Entry 7KLL (X-ray diffraction, 2.22 A resolution); this record covers chains A and B of the 3 polymer chains in the assembly.

[Chain A (and B)]
Protein: Arginase-1
Organism: Homo sapiens
Notes: EC 3.5.3.1; chain B of this document is another copy of the same molecule, construct and numbering; everything in this record applies to it too
UniProtKB: P05089 (ARGI1_HUMAN); residues 1-322 here = UniProt positions 1-322
Amino-acid sequence (322 residues; row label = number of the first residue in the row):
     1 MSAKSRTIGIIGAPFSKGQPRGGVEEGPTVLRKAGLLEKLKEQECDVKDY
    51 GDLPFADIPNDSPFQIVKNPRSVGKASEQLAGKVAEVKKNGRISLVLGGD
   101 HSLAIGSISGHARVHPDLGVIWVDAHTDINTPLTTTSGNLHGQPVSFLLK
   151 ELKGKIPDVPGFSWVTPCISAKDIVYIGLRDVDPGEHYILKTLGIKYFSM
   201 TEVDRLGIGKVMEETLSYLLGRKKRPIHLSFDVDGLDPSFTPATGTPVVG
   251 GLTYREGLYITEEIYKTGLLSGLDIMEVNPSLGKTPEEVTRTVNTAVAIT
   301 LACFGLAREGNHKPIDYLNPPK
Not modelled in the structure: 1-2, 320-322
Ion coordination: Mn2+ site 1: His101, Asp124, Asp128, Asp232 (together with XFG); Mn2+ site 2: Asp124, His126, Asp232, Asp234 (together with XFG)
Residues lining bound ligands: XFG (3-[(2S,3R,4R)-4-azanyl-2-carboxy-pyrrolidin-3-yl]propyl-$l3-oxidanyl-bis(oxidanyl)boron): His101, Asp124, His126, Asp128, Asn130, Thr135, Ser137, Asn139, His141, Gly142, Asp181, Asp183, Glu186, Asp232, Asp234, Thr246, Glu277
Swiss-Prot annotation at these positions:
  - binding site (Mn(2+)): His101, Asp124, His126, Asp128, Asp232, Asp234
  - binding site (substrate): His126 to Asn130, Ser137 to Asn139, Asp183, Thr246, Glu277
  - modified residue: Lys17 (N6-succinyllysine), Ser62 (Phosphoserine), Ser72 (Phosphoserine), Lys75 (N6-succinyllysine), Ser163 (Phosphoserine), Ser217 (Phosphoserine)
  - natural variant: Ile11 (I11T: In ARGIN), Gly27 (G27D: In ARGIN), Gly74 (G74V: In ARGIN), Ala125 (A125V: In ARGIN), Thr134 (T134I: In ARGIN), Gly138 (G138V: In ARGIN), Arg180 (R180T: In ARGIN), Gly235 (G235R: In ARGIN), Arg308 (R308Q: In ARGIN)
What the authors report for this chain:
  - binding site for XFG: Asp181

[How chain A and chain B interact]
Pairs across the interface - 46 pairs, chain A then chain B:
  Thr131(A) with Leu318(B)
  Thr134(A) with Tyr317(B); Leu318(B)
  Leu152(A) with Leu318(B), hydrophobic
  Lys155(A) with Leu318(B)
  Leu179(A) with Arg308(B)
  Arg180(A) with Arg308(B)
  Asp181(A) with Arg308(B)
  Val182(A) with Glu309(B); Gly310(B)
  Pro184(A) with Asn311(B); His312(B); Tyr317(B), hydrophobic
  Gly185(A) with Tyr317(B)
  His187(A) with Glu309(B), salt bridge; Gly310(B), hydrogen bond (side chain-backbone); Asn311(B); His312(B), hydrogen bond
  Tyr188(A) with His312(B); Ile315(B); Asp316(B), hydrogen bond; Tyr317(B), hydrophobic
  Ile189(A) with Leu318(B), hydrophobic
  Lys191(A) with Glu309(B), salt bridge
  Tyr197(A) with Glu309(B), hydrogen bond
  Ser199(A) with Glu309(B)
  Met200(A) with Arg255(B); Arg308(B)
  Thr201(A) with Tyr259(B); Glu262(B), hydrogen bond; Arg308(B)
  Val203(A) with Arg255(B)
  Asp204(A) with Ile208(B); Arg255(B), salt bridge; Tyr259(B); Arg308(B), salt bridge
  Arg205(A) with Gly209(B); Tyr259(B), hydrogen bond; Glu263(B), salt bridge; Lys266(B)
  Val249(A) with Tyr254(B)
  Gly250(A) with Arg255(B)
  Gly251(A) with Arg255(B), hydrogen bond (backbone-side chain)
  Leu252(A) with Arg255(B)
  Thr253(A) with Arg255(B)
  Glu256(A) with Arg255(B), salt bridge
Other interface residues (no listed pair), chain A (29 interface residues in all): Leu190, Glu202

[Summary]
29 residues of chain A and 17 residues of chain B are in contact; the contacts include 7 hydrogen bonds and 6
salt bridges. Polar pairs include His187(A)-Glu309(B), Lys191(A)-Glu309(B) and Asp204(A)-Arg255(B). Bound to
chain A: compound XFG. The paper reports a binding site for XFG at Asp181(A).
Both chains are Arginase-1 (Homo sapiens). Entry 7KLL (Human Arginase1 Complexed with Inhibitor Compound 18)
was determined by X-ray diffraction (same publication as 7KLK and 7KLM).
